8OQA - chains C and D of the 5 polymer chains in the assembly; structure by electron microscopy, 2.90 A resolution.

Chain C (and D):
Name: Gamma-aminobutyric acid receptor subunit rho-1
Organism: Homo sapiens
Notes: chain D of this document is another copy of the same molecule, construct and numbering; everything in this record applies to it too
Reference sequence: P24046 (GBRR1_HUMAN); residue numbers follow UniProt; this construct covers 1-479
Chain sequence (479 residues; numbered 1 to 479; the number before each row is that of its first residue):
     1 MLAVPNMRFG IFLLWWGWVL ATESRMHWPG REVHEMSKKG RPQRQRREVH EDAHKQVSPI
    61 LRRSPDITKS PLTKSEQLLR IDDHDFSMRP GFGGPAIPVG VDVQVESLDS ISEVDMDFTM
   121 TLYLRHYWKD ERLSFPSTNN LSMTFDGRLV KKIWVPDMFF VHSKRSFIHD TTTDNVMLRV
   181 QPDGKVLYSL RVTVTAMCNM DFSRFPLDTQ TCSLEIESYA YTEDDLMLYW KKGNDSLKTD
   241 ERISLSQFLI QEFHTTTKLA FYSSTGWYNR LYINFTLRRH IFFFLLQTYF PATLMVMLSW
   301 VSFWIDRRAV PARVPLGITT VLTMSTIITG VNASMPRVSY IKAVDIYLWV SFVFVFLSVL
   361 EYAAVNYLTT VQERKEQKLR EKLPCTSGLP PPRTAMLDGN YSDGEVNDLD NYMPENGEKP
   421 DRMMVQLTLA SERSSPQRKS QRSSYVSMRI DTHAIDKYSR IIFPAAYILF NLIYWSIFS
Disordered / not traced: 1-79, 381-450
Covalently attached groups: N-acetylglucosamine (NAG) linked to N140, N234
Ligand contacts:
  - gamma-amino-butanoic acid (ABU), molecule 1: Y123, R125, M177, S189
  - gamma-amino-butanoic acid (ABU), molecule 2: F159, E217, S218, Y219, Y262, T265, Y268
  - picrotoxin (RI5; (1aR,2aR,3S,6R,6aS,8aS,8bR,9R)-2a-hydroxy-8b-methyl-9-(prop-1-en-2-yl)hexahydro-3,6-methano-1,5,7-trioxacyclopenta[ij]c yclopropa[a]azulene-4,8(3H)-dione): P315, I318, T319, L322
UniProt features mapped onto this chain:
  - binding site (4-aminobutanoate): R125, S189, E217
  - glycosylation (N-linked (GlcNAc...) asparagine): N140, N234, N274
What the authors report for this chain:
  - mutagenesis - S264DEL: decreased binding to gamma-amino-butanoic acid

Chain C / chain D interface:
Contacting residue pairs (81):
  F86(C) with R148(D)
  S87(C) with D146(D), hydrogen bond (backbone-backbone)
  F92(C) with M143(D), hydrophobic; T144(D)
  K151(C) with R148(D)
  K152(C) with R148(D)
  I153(C) with R148(D), hydrogen bond (backbone-side chain)
  W154(C) with D146(D)
  D157(C) with T173(D)
  M158(C) with T171(D); T172(D), hydrogen bond (backbone-backbone)
  F159(C) with Y123(D); T171(D); N175(D)
  F160(C) with R191(D)
  V161(C) with E106(D)
  H162(C) with E106(D), hydrogen bond (backbone-side chain); D240(D), salt bridge; R242(D)
  S163(C) with R191(D), hydrogen bond (backbone-side chain)
  K164(C) with F167(D); H169(D)
  S166(C) with T171(D), hydrogen bond (backbone-side chain)
  F167(C) with T171(D)
  I168(C) with T172(D)
  L190(C) with T172(D)
  M197(C) with S107(D); D109(D)
  E215(C) with R242(D), salt bridge
  Y219(C) with Y123(D); N175(D); V176(D); M177(D); S189(D), hydrogen bond; L190(D); R191(D), hydrogen bond (side chain-backbone)
  A220(C) with T144(D); M177(D); R179(D), hydrogen bond (backbone-side chain)
  T222(C) with R179(D)
  D225(C) with T144(D)
  Y262(C) with Q104(D); Y123(D)
  S263(C) with K238(D)
  S264(C) with D102(D); R125(D)
  T265(C) with M177(D); R179(D), hydrogen bond (backbone-side chain)
  Y268(C) with R179(D), hydrogen bond
  V310(C) with A312(D), hydrophobic
  P311(C) with P311(D)
  V314(C) with A312(D)
  I318(C) with L298(D), hydrophobic; L316(D), hydrophobic; T319(D)
  L322(C) with L322(D), hydrophobic; T323(D)
  S325(C) with I327(D)
  N332(C) with Q287(D), hydrogen bond
  R337(C) with Q247(D); F283(D)
  V338(C) with F283(D)
  S339(C) with H280(D); F282(D)
  I341(C) with F282(D), hydrophobic; L286(D), hydrophobic
  D345(C) with Q287(D)
  W349(C) with L286(D); Q287(D); F290(D), hydrophobic; P291(D), hydrophobic
  F352(C) with L294(D), hydrophobic
  F356(C) with L294(D); L298(D), hydrophobic
  V359(C) with L298(D), hydrophobic
  L360(C) with V301(D), hydrophobic
  A363(C) with V301(D), hydrophobic
  N366(C) with I305(D); D306(D)
  Y367(C) with W304(D); R460(D)
Also at the interface, not in a pair above, chain C (60 interface residues in all): G93, M116, L124, P156, V192, Y221, V321, Y340, V353, T370
Also at the interface, not in a pair above, chain D (56 interface residues in all): Y127, F145, D170, S246, M295, M297, T320, S334

Summary:
The interface between chain C and chain D involves 60 residues on one side and 56 on the other; the contacts
include 12 hydrogen bonds and 2 salt bridges. Among the polar pairs are H162(C)-D240(D), E215(C)-R242(D) and
I153(C)-R148(D). From the paper: S264DEL of chain C reduces binding to gamma-amino-butanoic acid.
Chain C and chain D are both Gamma-aminobutyric acid receptor subunit rho-1 (Homo sapiens); the structure,
CryoEM structure of human rho1 GABAA receptor in complex with GABA and picrotoxin, was determined by electron
microscopy together with 8OP9, 8OQ6, 8OQ7 and 8OQ8 from the same study.
